PDB entry 8U8F | electron microscopy, 3.49 A resolution | chains A and B of the 4 polymer chains in the assembly

== Chain A ==
Molecule: Guanine nucleotide-binding protein G(s) subunit alpha isoforms short
Source organism: Homo sapiens
UniProt: P63092 (GNAS2_HUMAN); numbering as in UniProt (aligned over 1-394)
Amino-acid sequence (394 residues; each row starts with the number of its first residue):
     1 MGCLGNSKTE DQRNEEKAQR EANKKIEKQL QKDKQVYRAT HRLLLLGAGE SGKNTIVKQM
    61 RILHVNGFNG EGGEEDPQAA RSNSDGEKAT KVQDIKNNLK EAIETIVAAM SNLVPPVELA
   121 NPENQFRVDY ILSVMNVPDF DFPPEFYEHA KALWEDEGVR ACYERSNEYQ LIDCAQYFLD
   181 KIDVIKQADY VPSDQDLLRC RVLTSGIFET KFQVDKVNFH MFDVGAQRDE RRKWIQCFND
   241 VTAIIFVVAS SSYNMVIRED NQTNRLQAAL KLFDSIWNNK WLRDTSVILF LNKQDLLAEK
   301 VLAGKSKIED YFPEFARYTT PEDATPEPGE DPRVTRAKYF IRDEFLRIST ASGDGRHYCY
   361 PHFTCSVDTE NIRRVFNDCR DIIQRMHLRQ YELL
Disordered / not traced: 1-13, 63-204, 254-261
Sequence notes: conflict N54 (Ser in P63092), A226 (Gly in P63092), A268 (Glu in P63092), K271 (Asn in P63092), D274 (Lys in P63092), K280 (Arg in P63092), D284 (Thr in P63092), T285 (Ile in P63092), S366 (Ala in P63092)

== Chain B ==
Molecule: Guanine nucleotide-binding protein G(I)/G(S)/G(T) subunit beta-1
Source organism: Homo sapiens
UniProt: P62873 (GBB1_HUMAN); numbering as in UniProt (aligned over 2-340)
Amino-acid sequence (340 residues; each row starts with the number of its first residue):
     1 QSELDQLRQE AEQLKNQIRD ARKACADATL SQITNNIDPV GRIQMRTRRT LRGHLAKIYA
    61 MHWGTDSRLL VSASQDGKLI IWDSYTTNKV HAIPLRSSWV MTCAYAPSGN YVACGGLDNI
   121 CSIYNLKTRE GNVRVSRELA GHTGYLSCCR FLDDNQIVTS SGDTTCALWD IETGQQTTTF
   181 TGHTGDVMSL SLAPDTRLFV SGACDASAKL WDVREGMCRQ TFTGHESDIN AICFFPNGNA
   241 FATGSDDATC RLFDLRADQE LMTYSHDNII CGITSVSFSK SGRLLLAGYD DFNCNVWDAL
   301 KADRAGVLAG HDNRVSCLGV TDDGMAVATG SWDSFLKIWN
Disordered / not traced: 1-3
Sequence notes: expression tag (1)
Curated features (UniProtKB/Swiss-Prot):
  - modified residue: S2 (N-acetylserine), H266 (Phosphohistidine)
  - natural variant: L30 (L30F: In MRD42; uncertain significance), R52 (R52G: In MRD42), G64 (G64V: In MRD42), D76 (D76E: In MRD42; D76G: In MRD42), G77 (G77S: In MRD42), K78 (K78R: In MRD42), I80 (I80N: In MRD42; I80T: In MRD42), H91 (H91R: In MRD42; uncertain significance), A92 (A92T: In MRD42), P94 (P94S: In MRD42), L95 (L95P: In MRD42), R96 (R96L: In MRD42), 5 further natural variant entries in UniProt

== Chain A / chain B interface ==
Pairs across the interface (52; chain A residue first):
  E16(A) - T86(B)
  Q19(A) - D83(B)  hydrogen bond
  Q19(A) - T86(B)  hydrogen bond
  Q19(A) - N88(B)  hydrogen bond
  R20(A) - N88(B)
  N23(A) - N88(B)
  N23(A) - K89(B)
  I26(A) - K89(B)
  E27(A) - K89(B)  salt bridge
  L30(A) - I80(B)  hydrophobic
  L30(A) - K89(B)
  L30(A) - A92(B)  hydrophobic
  D33(A) - L55(B)
  D33(A) - K78(B)  salt bridge
  K34(A) - L55(B)
  Y37(A) - L55(B)
  Y37(A) - A56(B)
  S205(A) - D118(B)
  G206(A) - L117(B)
  G206(A) - D118(B)  hydrogen bond (backbone-backbone)
  G206(A) - N119(B)
  I207(A) - L117(B)  hydrophobic
  E209(A) - S97(B)
  F222(A) - S98(B)
  F222(A) - W99(B)
  A226(A) - N119(B)
  Q227(A) - L117(B)
  Q227(A) - N119(B)
  Q227(A) - Y145(B)
  R228(A) - G162(B)
  R228(A) - T184(B)
  R228(A) - D186(B)  salt bridge
  R232(A) - C204(B)  hydrogen bond
  R232(A) - D228(B)  salt bridge
  K233(A) - M188(B)
  K233(A) - C204(B)
  K233(A) - D228(B)  salt bridge
  K233(A) - D246(B)  salt bridge
  Q236(A) - R314(B)
  Q236(A) - W332(B)
  C237(A) - K57(B)  hydrogen bond (backbone-side chain)
  C237(A) - Q75(B)  hydrogen bond
  C237(A) - W99(B)
  F238(A) - L117(B)  hydrophobic
  N239(A) - N313(B)
  N239(A) - W332(B)
  D240(A) - K57(B)
  D240(A) - W99(B)
  K280(A) - D290(B)
  W281(A) - D290(B)
  W281(A) - N313(B)
  W281(A) - R314(B)
Also at the interface, not in a pair above, chain A (30 interface residues in all): E230, W234, V241
Also at the interface, not in a pair above, chain B (37 interface residues in all): Y59, R68, D76, T87, R96, D163, T164, G185

== Overview ==
30 residues of chain A face 37 of chain B across their interface, with 7 hydrogen bonds and 6 salt bridges.
Polar contacts include E27(A)-K89(B), D33(A)-K78(B) and R228(A)-D186(B).
Chain A is Guanine nucleotide-binding protein G(s) subunit alpha isoforms short and chain B is Guanine
nucleotide-binding protein G(I)/G(S)/G(T) subunit beta-1, both from Homo sapiens; the structure, GPR3 Orphan
G-coupled Protein Receptor in complex with Dominant Negative Gs, was determined by electron microscopy.
